PDB entry 5IR1 | X-ray diffraction, 2.48 A resolution | chains B and E of the 3 polymer chains in the assembly

Chain B:
Protein: Cetuximab Fab heavy chain
From: Mus MUSCULUS, homo sapiens
Notes: antibody fragment or engineered binder
Chain sequence (221 residues; each row starts with the number of its first residue):
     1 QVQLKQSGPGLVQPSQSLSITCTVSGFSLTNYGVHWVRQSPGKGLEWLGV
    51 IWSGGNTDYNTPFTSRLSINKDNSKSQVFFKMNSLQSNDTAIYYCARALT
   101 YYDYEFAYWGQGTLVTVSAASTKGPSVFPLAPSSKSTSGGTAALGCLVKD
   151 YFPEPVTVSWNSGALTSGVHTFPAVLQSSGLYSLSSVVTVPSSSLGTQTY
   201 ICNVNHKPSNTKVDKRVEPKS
Not modelled in the structure: 221
Disulfides: Cys22-Cys95, Cys146-Cys202
Glycans and other covalent adducts: N-acetylglucosamine (NAG) linked to Asn88

Chain E:
Protein: Meditope variant
Chain sequence (12 residues; numbered 1 to 12; the number before each row is that of its first residue):
     1 GQXDLSTRRLKG
Modified / non-standard residues: 6CV (3-bromo-L-phenylalanine) at position 3
Glycans and other covalent adducts: covalent link Gly1-Gly12
From the paper describing this entry:
  - conformationally variable residues (side-chain flip): Leu5

Interface between chain B and chain E:
Contacting residue pairs (12; chain B residue first):
  Gln39(B) - 6CV_3(E)
  Ser40(B) - 6CV_3(E)
  Pro41(B) - Gln2(E)  hydrogen bond (backbone-side chain)
  Pro41(B) - 6CV_3(E)
  Gly42(B) - Gln2(E)
  Ile92(B) - 6CV_3(E)
  Ile92(B) - Arg8(E)
  Tyr94(B) - Arg8(E)  hydrogen bond
  Gln111(B) - Arg8(E)  hydrogen bond (backbone-side chain)
  Leu114(B) - Leu5(E)  hydrophobic
  Glu154(B) - Ser6(E)
  Ala174(B) - Ser6(E)  hydrogen bond (backbone-side chain)
Other interface residues (no listed pair), chain B (14 interface residues in all): Thr90, Ala91, Pro173, Tyr182

Summary:
Chain B and chain E form an interface of 14 and 5 residues respectively, with 4 hydrogen bonds. Among the
polar pairs are Pro41(B)-Gln2(E), Tyr94(B)-Arg8(E) and Gln111(B)-Arg8(E). Covalently linked
N-acetylglucosamine: at Asn88(B). The paper reports conformational variability at Leu5(E).
Chain B is Cetuximab Fab heavy chain (Mus MUSCULUS, homo sapiens) and chain E is Meditope variant; the
structure, Cetuximab Fab in complex with 3-bromophenylalanine meditope variant, was determined by X-ray
diffraction (same publication as 5ETU, 5EUK, 5F88, 5FF6, 5I2I, 5IOP and 7 further entries).
